Entry 2X1W (X-ray diffraction, 2.70 A resolution); this record covers chains A and M of the 4 polymer chains in the assembly.

Chain A:
Name: Vascular endothelial growth factor C
Source organism: Homo sapiens
Notes: fragment: vegf homology domain, residues 112-215
UniProtKB: P49767 (VEGFC_HUMAN); residues 112-215 here = UniProt positions 112-215
Sequence (110 residues; numbered 112 to 221; the number before each row is that of its first residue):
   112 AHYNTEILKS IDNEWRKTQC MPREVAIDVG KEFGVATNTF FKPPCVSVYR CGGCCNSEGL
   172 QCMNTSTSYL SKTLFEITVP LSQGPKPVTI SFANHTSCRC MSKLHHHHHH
Not modelled in the structure: 112-115, 214-221
Disulfides: Cys131-Cys173, Cys162-Cys209, Cys166-Cys211
Covalently attached groups: N-acetylglucosamine (NAG) linked to Asn175, Asn205
Sequence notes: engineered mutation Ala137 (Cys in P49767)
UniProt features mapped onto this chain:
  - glycosylation (N-linked (GlcNAc...) asparagine): Asn175, Asn205
From the paper describing this entry:
  - self-association interface (contacts with another copy of this molecule); pairs are residue here / residue on that copy: Cys156-Cys165 (disulfide)
  - mutagenesis - C137A: unchanged binding to VEGFR-2

Chain M:
Name: Vascular endothelial growth factor receptor 2
Source organism: Homo sapiens
Notes: fragment: ig-like domains 2 and 3, residues 120-326
UniProtKB: P35968 (VGFR2_HUMAN); numbering as in UniProt (aligned over 120-326)
Sequence (213 residues; row label = number of the first residue in the row):
   120 DYRSPFIASV SDQHGVVYIT ENKNKTVVIP CLGSISNLNV SLCARYPEKR FVPDGNRISW
   180 DSKKGFTIPS YMISYAGMVF CEAKINDESY QSIMYIVVVV GYRIYDVVLS PSHGIELSVG
   240 EKLVLNCTAR TELNVGIDFN WEYPSSKHQH KKLVNRDLKT QSGSEMKKFL STLTIDGVTR
   300 SDQGLYTCAA SSGLMTKKNS TFVRVHEDPI EGR
Not modelled in the structure: 120-133, 203-209, 265-268, 280-282, 327-332
Disulfides: Cys150-Cys200, Cys246-Cys307
Covalently attached groups: N-acetylglucosamine (NAG) linked to Asn245, Asn318
UniProt features mapped onto this chain:
  - glycosylation (N-linked (GlcNAc...) asparagine): Asn143, Asn158, Asn245, Asn318
From the paper describing this entry:
  - mutagenesis - L252A/N253A: unchanged binding to Vascular endothelial growth factor C (chain A)
  - mutagenesis - L252A/N253A (3-fold): decreased binding to VEGF-A165
  - mutagenesis - V217H/V218R/V219Q: decreased binding to Vascular endothelial growth factor C (chain A)
  - mutagenesis - V217H/V218R/V219Q: decreased binding to VEGF-C

Chain A / chain M interface:
Pairs across the interface - 22 pairs, chain A then chain M:
  Thr148(A) - Gly255(M)
  Thr148(A) - Ile256(M)  hydrogen bond (side chain-backbone)
  Thr148(A) - Phe258(M)
  Thr148(A) - Asn274(M)
  Thr148(A) - Arg275(M)
  Thr148(A) - Asp276(M)
  Thr148(A) - Phe288(M)
  Asn149(A) - Ile256(M)  hydrogen bond (backbone-backbone)
  Asn149(A) - Asp257(M)  hydrogen bond
  Phe151(A) - Asn253(M)
  Phe151(A) - Val254(M)
  Phe151(A) - Gly255(M)
  Lys153(A) - Ile215(M)
  Lys153(A) - Val216(M)
  Phe186(A) - Ile215(M)  hydrophobic
  Ile188(A) - Val217(M)  hydrophobic
  Val190(A) - Gly255(M)
  Val190(A) - Asp257(M)
  Val190(A) - Ser311(M)
  Val190(A) - Gly312(M)
  Leu192(A) - Tyr137(M)  hydrophobic
  Pro196(A) - Val135(M)
Other interface residues (no listed pair), chain A (11 interface residues in all): Pro191, Gln194
Other interface residues (no listed pair), chain M (20 interface residues in all): Val218, Leu289, Ser310
From the paper, about this interface:
  - interface residues, chain A: Thr148(A), Asn149(A), Lys153(A)
  - interface residues, chain M: Val135(M), Val217(M)

Summary:
Chain A and chain M form an interface of 11 and 20 residues respectively; the contacts include 3 hydrogen
bonds. Polar contacts include Thr148(A)-Ile256(M), Asn149(A)-Asp257(M) and Asn149(A)-Ile256(M). The paper
reports that L252A/N253A of chain M reduce binding to VEGF-A165; interface residues Thr148(A), Asn149(A) and
Val135(M) among others; 3 substitutions were tested in all.
Here chain A is Vascular endothelial growth factor C and chain M is Vascular endothelial growth factor
receptor 2, both from Homo sapiens. Entry 2X1W (Crystal Structure of VEGF-C in Complex with Domains 2 and 3 of
VEGFR2) was determined by X-ray diffraction, deposited together with 2X1X.
